Entry 9CU2 (electron microscopy, 2.27 A resolution); this record covers chains E and F of the 14 polymer chains in the assembly.

[Chain E (and F)]
Name: Nitrogenase iron protein 1
Source organism: Azotobacter vinelandii
Notes: EC 1.18.6.1; chain F of this document is another copy of the same molecule, construct and numbering; everything in this record applies to it too
Reference sequence: P00459 (NIFH1_AZOVI); residue numbers follow UniProt; this construct covers 1-290
Chain sequence (290 residues; each row starts with the number of its first residue):
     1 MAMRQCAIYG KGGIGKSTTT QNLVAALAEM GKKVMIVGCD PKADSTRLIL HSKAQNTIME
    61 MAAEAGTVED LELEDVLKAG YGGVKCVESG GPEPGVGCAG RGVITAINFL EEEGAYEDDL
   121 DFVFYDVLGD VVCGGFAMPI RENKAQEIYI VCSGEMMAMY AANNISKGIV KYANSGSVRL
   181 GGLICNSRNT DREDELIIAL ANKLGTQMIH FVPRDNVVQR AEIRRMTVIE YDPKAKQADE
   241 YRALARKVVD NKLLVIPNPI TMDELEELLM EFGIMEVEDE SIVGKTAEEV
Disordered / not traced: 1-2, 277-290 (chain F: 1, 82, 286-290)
Bound ions: Mg2+: Ser17 (together with ADP); 4Fe-4S cluster Fe: Cys98, Cys133 (shared with Cys98(F), Cys133(F) of chain F)
Residues lining bound ligands:
  - ADP (adenosine-5'-diphosphate): Lys11, Gly12, Gly13, Ile14, Gly15, Lys16, Ser17, Thr18, Thr19, Asn186, Val212, Pro213, Arg214, Asp215, Val218, Gln219, Glu222, Gln237, Tyr241
  - 4Fe-4S cluster (SF4): Cys98, Ala99, Gly100, Val131, Cys133, Gly134, Phe136

[Chain E / chain F interface]
Pairs across the interface (49; chain E residue first):
  Lys11(E) - Gly12(F)
  Lys42(E) - Met157(F)
  Lys42(E) - Tyr160(F)
  Asp44(E) - Met262(F)
  His51(E) - Val283(F)
  Glu93(E) - Lys167(F)  salt bridge
  Pro94(E) - Val132(F)  hydrophobic
  Pro94(E) - Asn164(F)
  Pro94(E) - Lys167(F)
  Gly95(E) - Val132(F)  hydrogen bond (backbone-backbone)
  Gly95(E) - Lys171(F)  hydrogen bond (backbone-side chain)
  Gly95(E) - Tyr172(F)  hydrogen bond (backbone-side chain)
  Val96(E) - Lys171(F)
  Ala99(E) - Cys133(F)  hydrophobic
  Asp130(E) - Asp130(F)
  Val131(E) - Leu128(F)  hydrophobic
  Val132(E) - Pro94(F)  hydrophobic
  Val132(E) - Gly95(F)  hydrogen bond (backbone-backbone)
  Cys133(E) - Gly97(F)
  Cys133(E) - Ala99(F)  hydrophobic
  Met156(E) - Lys42(F)
  Met157(E) - Gly13(F)
  Met157(E) - Lys42(F)
  Tyr160(E) - Pro41(F)
  Tyr160(E) - Lys42(F)
  Asn164(E) - Pro94(F)
  Lys167(E) - Glu93(F)
  Lys167(E) - Pro94(F)
  Gly168(E) - Pro94(F)
  Lys171(E) - Glu93(F)
  Lys171(E) - Val96(F)
  Tyr172(E) - Gly95(F)  hydrogen bond (side chain-backbone)
  Tyr172(E) - Val96(F)
  Gln219(E) - Glu276(F)
  Ile223(E) - Glu276(F)
  Arg224(E) - Ile282(F)
  Arg224(E) - Val283(F)
  Arg224(E) - Lys285(F)
  Arg225(E) - Glu278(F)  salt bridge
  Met226(E) - Val283(F)
  Met226(E) - Lys285(F)
  Tyr231(E) - Lys285(F)  hydrogen bond (backbone-side chain)
  Asp263(E) - Lys53(F)  salt bridge
  Glu266(E) - Arg47(F)  salt bridge
  Glu266(E) - Arg225(F)  salt bridge
  Met270(E) - Ile223(F)  hydrophobic
  Glu276(E) - Gln219(F)
  Glu276(E) - Arg220(F)  hydrogen bond (side chain-backbone)
  Glu276(E) - Ile223(F)
Also at the interface, not in a pair above, chain E (42 interface residues in all): Gly13, Lys53, Gly97, Gly134, Ala137, Arg141, Glu155, Glu222, Glu230, Met262, Met275
Also at the interface, not in a pair above, chain F (38 interface residues in all): Cys98, Val131, Phe136, Asp279, Glu280, Gly284

[In short]
42 residues of chain E and 38 residues of chain F are in contact; the contacts include 7 hydrogen bonds and 5
salt bridges. Among the polar pairs are Glu93(E)-Lys167(F), Arg225(E)-Glu278(F) and Asp263(E)-Lys53(F). Bound
to chain E: ADP and 4Fe-4S cluster.
Chain E and chain F are both Nitrogenase iron protein 1 (Azotobacter vinelandii); the structure, Azotobacter
vinelandii filamentous 2:2:1 MoFeP:FeP:FeSII-Complex (C2 symmetry), was determined by electron microscopy
together with 9CTZ, 9CU0 and 9CU1 from the same study.
